PDB entry 6L48 | electron microscopy, 3.50 A resolution | chains A and B

# Chain A (and B)
Name: Sterol O-acyltransferase 1
From: Homo sapiens
Notes: EC 2.3.1.26; chain B of this document is another copy of the same molecule, construct and numbering; everything in this record applies to it too
UniProt: P35610 (SOAT1_HUMAN); residue numbers follow UniProt; this construct covers 66-550
Chain sequence (485 residues; each row starts with the number of its first residue):
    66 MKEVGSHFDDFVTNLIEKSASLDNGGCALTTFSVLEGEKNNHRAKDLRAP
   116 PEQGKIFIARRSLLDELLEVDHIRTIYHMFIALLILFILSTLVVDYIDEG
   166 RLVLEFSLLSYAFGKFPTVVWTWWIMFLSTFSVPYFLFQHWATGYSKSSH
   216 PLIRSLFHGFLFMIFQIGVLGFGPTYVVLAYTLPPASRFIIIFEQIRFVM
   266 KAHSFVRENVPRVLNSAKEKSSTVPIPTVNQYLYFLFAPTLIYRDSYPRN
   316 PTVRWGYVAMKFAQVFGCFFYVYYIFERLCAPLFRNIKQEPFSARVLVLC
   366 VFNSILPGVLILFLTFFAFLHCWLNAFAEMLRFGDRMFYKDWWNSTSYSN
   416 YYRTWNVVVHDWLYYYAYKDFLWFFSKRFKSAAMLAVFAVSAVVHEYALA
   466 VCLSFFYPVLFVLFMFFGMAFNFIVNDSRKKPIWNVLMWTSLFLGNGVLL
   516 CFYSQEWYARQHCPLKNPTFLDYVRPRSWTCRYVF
Not modelled in the structure: 66-119, 286-289, 489-496, 529-550
What the authors report for this chain:
  - binding site for cholesterol: Leu129, Leu132, Leu133, Phe145, Cys333, Phe382, Trp408
  - mutagenesis - T140R, A147F, W407A (greater than 90%), S414C (greater than 90%), Y416A (greater than 90%), Y417A (greater than 90%), R418A (greater than 90%), W420A (greater than 90%), N421A (greater than 90%): decreased catalytic activity
  - mutagenesis - H460N: abolished catalytic activity
  - catalytic residues: His460 (citing earlier work)
  - mutagenesis - S410C: unchanged catalytic activity

# Chain A / chain B interface
Residue-residue contacts (54):
  Leu132(A) - His137(B)
  Asp136(A) - Asn409(B)
  His137(A) - Leu132(B)
  His137(A) - Trp408(B)  hydrogen bond
  His137(A) - Asn409(B)  hydrogen bond
  Thr140(A) - Trp408(B)  hydrogen bond (side chain-backbone)
  Thr140(A) - Asn409(B)
  Thr140(A) - Asn500(B)
  Thr140(A) - Trp504(B)  hydrogen bond
  His143(A) - Pro497(B)
  His143(A) - Asn500(B)
  His143(A) - Val501(B)
  Met144(A) - Phe378(B)  hydrophobic
  Met144(A) - Trp504(B)  hydrophobic
  Met144(A) - Phe508(B)  hydrophobic
  Ile146(A) - Val501(B)  hydrophobic
  Ala147(A) - Val501(B)
  Ala147(A) - Trp504(B)  hydrophobic
  Ala147(A) - Thr505(B)
  Ile150(A) - Val501(B)  hydrophobic
  Leu151(A) - Phe367(B)  hydrophobic
  Leu151(A) - Ile370(B)  hydrophobic
  Leu151(A) - Phe508(B)  hydrophobic
  Leu151(A) - Leu509(B)
  Phe152(A) - Phe367(B)  hydrophobic
  Val159(A) - Arg360(B)
  Val159(A) - Val363(B)  hydrophobic
  Ile162(A) - Ala359(B)  hydrophobic
  Arg343(A) - Phe367(B)
  Ala359(A) - Ile162(B)  hydrophobic
  Arg360(A) - Val159(B)
  Val363(A) - Val159(B)  hydrophobic
  Phe367(A) - Leu151(B)  hydrophobic
  Phe367(A) - Phe152(B)  hydrophobic
  Phe367(A) - Arg343(B)
  Ile370(A) - Leu151(B)  hydrophobic
  Phe378(A) - Met144(B)  hydrophobic
  Trp408(A) - His137(B)  hydrogen bond
  Trp408(A) - Thr140(B)  hydrogen bond (backbone-side chain)
  Asn409(A) - Asp136(B)
  Asn409(A) - His137(B)  hydrogen bond
  Asn409(A) - Thr140(B)
  Pro497(A) - His143(B)
  Asn500(A) - Thr140(B)
  Asn500(A) - His143(B)
  Val501(A) - His143(B)
  Val501(A) - Ile146(B)  hydrophobic
  Val501(A) - Ala147(B)
  Val501(A) - Ile150(B)  hydrophobic
  Trp504(A) - Thr140(B)  hydrogen bond
  Trp504(A) - Met144(B)  hydrophobic
  Trp504(A) - Ala147(B)  hydrophobic
  Thr505(A) - Ala147(B)
  Phe508(A) - Met144(B)  hydrophobic
Also at the interface, not in a pair above, chain A (35 interface residues in all): Ile141, Ser155, Val158, Leu344, Leu364, Asp406, Leu509
Also at the interface, not in a pair above, chain B (34 interface residues in all): Ile141, Ser155, Leu344, Leu364, Asp406
From the paper, about this interface:
  - hot spots on chain A (mutagenesis) - A147F, L151W: decreased binding to another copy of this molecule
  - hot spots on chain B (mutagenesis) - T140R, V159W: decreased binding to Sterol O-acyltransferase 1 (chain B)

# Summary
Chain A and chain B form an interface of 35 and 34 residues respectively, with 8 hydrogen bonds. Polar
contacts include His137(A)-Trp408(B), His137(A)-Asn409(B) and Thr140(A)-Trp408(B). The paper reports the
catalytic residue His460(A); T140R, A147F and W407A of chain A, among others, reduce catalytic activity; 14
substitutions were tested in all.
Both chains are Sterol O-acyltransferase 1 (Homo sapiens). Entry 6L48 (Structure of the human sterol
O-acyltransferase 1 in resting state) was determined by electron microscopy (same publication as 6L47).
